6RNM - chains A and E of the 3 polymer chains in the assembly; structure by X-ray diffraction, 1.76 A resolution.

== Chain A ==
Protein: Formamidopyrimidine-DNA glycosylase
From: Lactococcus lactis subsp. cremoris
Notes: EC 3.2.2.23, 4.2.99.18
UniProt: A0A165FVI1 (A0A165FVI1_LACLC); residues 1-271 here correspond to UniProt positions 2-272 (UniProt number = residue number + 1)
Sequence (271 residues; each row starts with the number of its first residue):
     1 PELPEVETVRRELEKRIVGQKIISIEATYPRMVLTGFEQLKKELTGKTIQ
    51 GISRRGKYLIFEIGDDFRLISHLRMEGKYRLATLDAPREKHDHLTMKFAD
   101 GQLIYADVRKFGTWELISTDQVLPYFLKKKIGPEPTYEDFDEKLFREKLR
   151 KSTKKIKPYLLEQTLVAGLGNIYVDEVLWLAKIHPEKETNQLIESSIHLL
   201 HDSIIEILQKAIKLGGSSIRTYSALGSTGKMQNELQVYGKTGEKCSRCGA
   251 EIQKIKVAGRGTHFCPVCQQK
Ion coordination: Zn2+: Cys-245, Cys-248, Cys-265, Cys-268
Ligand contacts: 6-azanyl-9H-purine-8-thiol (KB5): Lys-57, Leu-161, Glu-162, Gln-163, Leu-169, Gly-170, Arg-260
Reported in the primary citation:
  - binding site for 6-azanyl-9H-purine-8-thiol: Lys-57, Arg-260
  - catalytic residues: Pro-1, Glu-2 (citing earlier work)

== Chain E ==
Molecule: 14-nt DNA strand
Sequence (14 nucleotides; row label = number of the first residue in the row):
    15 GCGAGAAACAAAGA

== Chain A / chain E interface ==
Residue-residue contacts (12; chain A residue first):
  Arg-31(A) / DC23(E)  salt bridge to the phosphate
  Lys-90(A) / DA25(E)  salt bridge to the phosphate
  His-91(A) / DA24(E)  phosphate contact
  His-91(A) / DA25(E)  salt bridge to the phosphate
  Val-108(A) / DA24(E)  sugar contact
  Arg-109(A) / DC23(E)  hydrogen bond to the base
  Arg-109(A) / DA24(E)  base contact
  Lys-110(A) / DC23(E)  phosphate contact
  Lys-110(A) / DA24(E)  salt bridge to the phosphate
  Phe-111(A) / DA22(E)  stacking on the base
  Phe-111(A) / DC23(E)  base contact
  Lys-154(A) / DG17(E)  phosphate contact
Also at the interface, not in a pair above, chain A (9 interface residues in all): Arg-74
Also at the interface, not in a pair above, chain E (6 interface residues in all): DC16

== Overview ==
Chain A and chain E form an interface of 9 and 6 residues respectively; the contacts include 1 hydrogen bond,
4 salt bridges and 1 aromatic stacking contact. Among the polar pairs are Arg-109(A)/DC23(E),
Arg-31(A)/DC23(E) and Lys-90(A)/DA25(E). From the paper: catalytic residues Pro-1(A) and Glu-2(A); a binding
site for 6-azanyl-9H-purine-8-thiol at Lys-57(A) and Arg-260(A).
Here chain A is Formamidopyrimidine-DNA glycosylase (Lactococcus lactis subsp. cremoris) and chain E is a
14-nt DNA strand. Entry 6RNM (Crystal structure of a complex between the LlFpg protein, a THF-DNA and an
inhibitor) was determined by X-ray diffraction, deposited together with 6RNO, 6RNR, 6RO2, 6ROK, 6RP0 and 6RP7.
